PDB entry 9CGZ | electron microscopy, 2.69 A resolution | chains E and F of the 6 polymer chains in the assembly

Chain E (and F):
Molecule: Isoform Fetal-tau of Microtubule-associated protein tau
From: Homo sapiens
Notes: chain F of this document is another copy of the same molecule, construct and numbering; everything in this record applies to it too
UniProtKB: P10636 (TAU_HUMAN), isoform P10636-2; residues 90-441 here correspond to UniProt positions 1-352 (UniProt number = residue number - 89)
Sequence (352 residues; each row starts with the number of its first residue):
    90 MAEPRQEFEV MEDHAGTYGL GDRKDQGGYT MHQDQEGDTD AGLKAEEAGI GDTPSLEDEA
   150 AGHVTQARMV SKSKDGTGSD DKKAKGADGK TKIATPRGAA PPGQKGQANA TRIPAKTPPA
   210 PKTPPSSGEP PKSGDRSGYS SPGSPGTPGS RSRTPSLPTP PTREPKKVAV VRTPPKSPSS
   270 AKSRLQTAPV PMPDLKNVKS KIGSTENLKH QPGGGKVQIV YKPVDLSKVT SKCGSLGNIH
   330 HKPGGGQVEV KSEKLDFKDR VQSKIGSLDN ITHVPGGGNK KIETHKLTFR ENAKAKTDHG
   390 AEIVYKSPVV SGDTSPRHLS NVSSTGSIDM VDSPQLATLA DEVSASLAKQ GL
Disordered / not traced: 90-305, 379-441
UniProt features mapped onto this chain:
  - site (Not glycated): Lys113, Lys133
  - modified residue: Ala91 (N-acetylalanine), Tyr107 (Phosphotyrosine), Tyr118 (Phosphotyrosine), Thr200 (Phosphothreonine)
  - cross-link: Lys133 (Glycyl lysine isopeptide (Lys-Gly) (interchain with G-Cter in ubiquitin))

Chain E / chain F interface:
Contacting residue pairs (10; chain E residue first):
  Lys331(E) with Gln336(F), hydrogen bond; Glu338(F), salt bridge
  Pro332(E) with Gln336(F), hydrogen bond (backbone-side chain)
  Gly333(E) with Gly335(F)
  Gly334(E) with Gly333(F)
  Gly335(E) with Gly333(F), hydrogen bond (backbone-backbone)
  Gln336(E) with Lys331(F), hydrogen bond (side chain-backbone); Pro332(F); Gly333(F)
  Glu338(E) with Lys331(F), salt bridge

Overview:
Chain E and chain F form an interface of 7 and 6 residues respectively; the contacts include 4 hydrogen bonds
and 2 salt bridges. Polar pairs include Lys331(E)-Glu338(F), Lys331(E)-Gln336(F) and Pro332(E)-Gln336(F).
Both chains are Isoform Fetal-tau of Microtubule-associated protein tau (Homo sapiens). Entry 9CGZ
(Alzheimer's Disease Seeded Mixed 0N4R and 0N3R Tau Fibrils) was determined by electron microscopy (same
publication as 9CGX).
